Entry 8B9A (electron microscopy, 3.50 A resolution); this record covers chains 3 and Q of the 23 polymer chains in the assembly.

# Chain 3
Molecule: DNA replication licensing factor MCM3
Organism: Saccharomyces cerevisiae
Notes: EC 3.6.4.12
Reference sequence: P24279 (MCM3_YEAST); residue numbers follow UniProt; this construct covers 1-971
Sequence (1009 residues; row label = number of the first residue in the row; numbers below 1 keep their minus sign (Met-37 is residue -37)):
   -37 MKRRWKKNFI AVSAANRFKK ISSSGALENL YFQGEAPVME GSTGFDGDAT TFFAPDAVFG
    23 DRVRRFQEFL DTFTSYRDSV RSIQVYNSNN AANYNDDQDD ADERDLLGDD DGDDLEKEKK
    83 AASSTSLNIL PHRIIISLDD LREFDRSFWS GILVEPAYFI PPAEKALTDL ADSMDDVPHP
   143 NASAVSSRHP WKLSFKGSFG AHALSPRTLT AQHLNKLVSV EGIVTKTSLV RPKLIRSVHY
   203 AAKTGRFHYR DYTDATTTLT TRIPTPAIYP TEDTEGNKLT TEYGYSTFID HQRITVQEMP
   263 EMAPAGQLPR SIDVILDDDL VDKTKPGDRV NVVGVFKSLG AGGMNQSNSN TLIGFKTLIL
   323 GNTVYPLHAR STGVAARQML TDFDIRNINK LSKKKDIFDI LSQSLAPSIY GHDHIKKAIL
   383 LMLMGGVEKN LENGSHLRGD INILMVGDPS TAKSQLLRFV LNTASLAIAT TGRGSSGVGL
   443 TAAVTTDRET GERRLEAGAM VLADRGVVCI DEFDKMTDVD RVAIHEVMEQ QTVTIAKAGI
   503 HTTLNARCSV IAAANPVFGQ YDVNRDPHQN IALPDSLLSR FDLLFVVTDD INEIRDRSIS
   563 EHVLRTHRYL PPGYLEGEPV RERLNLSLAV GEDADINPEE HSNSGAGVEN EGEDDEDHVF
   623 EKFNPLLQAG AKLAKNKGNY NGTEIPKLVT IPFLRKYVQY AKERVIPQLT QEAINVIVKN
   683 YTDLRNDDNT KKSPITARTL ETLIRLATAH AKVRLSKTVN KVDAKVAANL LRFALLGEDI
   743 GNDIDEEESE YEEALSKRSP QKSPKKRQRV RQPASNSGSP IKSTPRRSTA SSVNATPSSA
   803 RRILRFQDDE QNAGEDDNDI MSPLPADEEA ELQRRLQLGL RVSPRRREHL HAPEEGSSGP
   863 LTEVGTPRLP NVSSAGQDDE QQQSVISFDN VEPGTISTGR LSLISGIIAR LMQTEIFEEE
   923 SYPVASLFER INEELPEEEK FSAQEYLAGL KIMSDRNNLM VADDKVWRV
Disordered / not traced: -37 to 17, 56-89, 332-337, 449-454, 583-647, 742-971
Differences from the reference sequence: initiating methionine (-37); expression tag (-36 to 0)
Residues lining bound ligands:
  - AMP-PNP (ANP; phosphoaminophosphonic acid-adenylate ester), molecule 1: Ser370, Ile371, Tyr372, Asp410, Pro411, Ser412, Thr413, Ala414, Lys415, Ser416, Gln417, Asn517, Ile561, Val565
  - AMP-PNP (ANP), molecule 2: Glu491, Gln492, Ser538, Arg542, Ala699, Arg700, Glu703
Curated features (UniProtKB/Swiss-Prot):
  - motif: Ser541 to Asp544 (Arginine finger)
  - binding site (ATP): Gly409 to Ser416
  - modified residue: Ser761 (Phosphoserine), Ser777 (Phosphoserine), Ser781 (Phosphoserine), Thr868 (Phosphothreonine)
  - mutagenesis: Lys415 (K415A: No effect on MCM2-7 complex helicase activity. Loss of MCM2-7 complex helicase activity; when associated with MCM5 A-422. Reduces MCM2-7 complex helicase activity ...)

# Chain Q
Molecule: Leading strand DNA
Sequence (84 nucleotides; each row starts with the number of its first residue):
     2 TAGAGTAGGA AGTGAGGTAA GTGATTAGAG AATTGGAGAG TGTGTTTTTT TTTTTTTTTT
    62 TTTTTTTTTT TTTTTTTTTT TTTT
Disordered / not traced: 2-25, 49-52, 65-85

# Chain 3 / chain Q interface
Pairs across the interface (9; chain 3 residue first):
  Ser438(3) - DT62(Q)  hydrogen bond to the phosphate
  Val440(3) - DT61(Q)  phosphate contact
  Val440(3) - DT62(Q)  phosphate contact
  Ala445(3) - DT61(Q)  phosphate contact
  Val446(3) - DT61(Q)  hydrogen bond to the phosphate
  Lys499(3) - DT60(Q)  phosphate contact
  Lys499(3) - DT61(Q)  salt bridge to the phosphate
  Ala500(3) - DT59(Q)  phosphate contact
  Ala500(3) - DT60(Q)  hydrogen bond to the phosphate
Other interface residues (no listed pair), chain 3 (8 interface residues in all): Gly441, Arg455

# In short
8 residues of chain 3 and 4 residues of chain Q are in contact; the contacts include 3 hydrogen bonds and 1
salt bridge. Polar pairs include Ser438(3)-DT62(Q), Val446(3)-DT61(Q) and Ala500(3)-DT60(Q). Ligands of chain
3: AMP-PNP.
Here chain 3 is DNA replication licensing factor MCM3 (Saccharomyces cerevisiae) and chain Q is Leading strand
DNA. Entry 8B9A (S. cerevisiae replisome + Ctf4, bound by pol alpha primase. Complex engaged with a fork DNA
...) was determined by electron microscopy together with 8B9B and 8B9C from the same study.
